Entry 3HKI (X-ray diffraction, 2.20 A resolution); this record covers chains A and B of the 3 polymer chains in the assembly.

[Chain A]
Molecule: Thrombin light chain
From: Mus musculus
Notes: EC 3.4.21.5; fragment: Light chain:
Reference sequence: P19221 (THRB_MOUSE); residues 1-14 here correspond to UniProt positions 333-346 (UniProt number = residue number + 332)
Sequence (44 residues; each row starts with the number of its first residue; a row labelled like 14A-14M holds insertion residues (14A, then the next letters in order)):
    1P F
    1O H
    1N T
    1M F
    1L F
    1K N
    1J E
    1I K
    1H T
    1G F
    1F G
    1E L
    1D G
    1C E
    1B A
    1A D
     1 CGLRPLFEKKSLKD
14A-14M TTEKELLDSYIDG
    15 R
Unresolved in the structure: 14K-14M, 15
Swiss-Prot annotation at these positions:
  - site: Arg-15 (Cleavage)

[Chain B]
Molecule: Thrombin heavy chain
From: Mus musculus
Notes: EC 3.4.21.5; fragment: Heavy chain:
Reference sequence: P19221 (THRB_MOUSE); the construct lacks a stretch of the UniProt sequence and is renumbered around it, so the offset changes along the chain: 16-36 = UniProt 361-381; 37-60 = UniProt 383-406; 61-77 = UniProt 416-432; 78-97 = UniProt 434-453; 7 more segments
Sequence (258 residues; each row starts with the number of its first residue; note: 1 number in that range is skipped by the numbering (no residue carries it; nothing is unmodelled there); a row labelled like 60A-60I holds insertion residues (60A, then the next letters in order)):
    16 IVEGWDAEKGIAPWQVMLFRK
   36A S
    37 PQELLCGASLISDRWVLTAAHCIL
60A-60I YPPWDKNFT
    61 ENDLLVRIGKHSRTRYE
   77A R
    78 NVEKISMLEKIYVHPRYNWR
   97A E
    98 NLDRDIALLKLKKPVPFSDYIHPVCLPDKQTV
129A-129C TSL
   130 LRAGYKGRVTGWGNLRETWT
149A-149E TNINE
   150 IQPSVLQVVNLPIVERPVCKASTRIRITDNMFCAG
  184A F
   185 KV
186A-186D NDTK
   187 RGDACEGDSGGPFVMKSP
204A-204B FN
   205 NRWYQMGIVSAGA
   219 GCD
  221A R
   222 KGKYGFYTHVFRLKRWIQKVIDQFG
Unresolved in the structure: 149A-149C
Sequence notes: engineered mutation Ala-215 (Trp587 in P19221), Ala-217 (Glu589 in P19221)
Swiss-Prot annotation at these positions:
  - region: Ala-183 to Val-200 (High affinity receptor-binding region which is also known as the TP508 peptide)
  - active site (Charge relay system): His-57, Asp-102, Ser-195
  - glycosylation (N-linked (GlcNAc...) asparagine): Asn-60G, Asn-186A
Disulfide bonds: Cys-42/Cys-58, Cys-168/Cys-182, Cys-191/Cys-220
Covalent attachments: N-acetylglucosamine (NAG) linked to Asn-60G
From the paper describing this entry:
  - conformationally variable residues (loop rearrangement): Ala-215 to Ala-217
  - catalytic residues: His-57, Ser-195 (citing earlier work)

[Interface between chain A and chain B]
Inter-chain disulfides: Cys-1(A)/Cys-122(B)
Contacting residue pairs (82):
  Cys-1(A) with Pro-120(B); Cys-122(B), disulfide; Arg-206(B), hydrogen bond (backbone-side chain)
  Asp-1A(A) with His-119(B), salt bridge; Arg-206(B)
  Ala-1B(A) with Arg-206(B)
  Gly-1D(A) with Phe-114(B); Pro-120(B)
  Leu-1E(A) with Ser-48(B); Asp-49(B), hydrogen bond (backbone-side chain); Arg-50(B); Phe-114(B)
  Gly-1F(A) with Asp-49(B); Arg-50(B)
  Phe-1G(A) with Ile-47(B); Ser-48(B), hydrogen bond (backbone-side chain); Trp-51(B); Ile-242(B), hydrophobic
  Thr-1H(A) with Trp-51(B), hydrogen bond (backbone-side chain); Ile-242(B); Asp-243(B); Gly-246(B)
  Lys-1I(A) with Gly-246(B)
  Phe-1L(A) with Leu-123(B), hydrophobic; Gln-239(B)
  Phe-1M(A) with Asp-125(B); Gln-239(B)
  Phe-1P(A) with Cys-122(B), hydrophobic; Arg-206(B); Tyr-208(B)
  Gly-2(A) with Pro-120(B), hydrogen bond (backbone-backbone); Cys-122(B), hydrogen bond (backbone-side chain); Arg-206(B); Trp-207(B), hydrogen bond (backbone-backbone)
  Leu-3(A) with His-119(B), hydrogen bond (backbone-side chain); Asn-205(B); Arg-206(B)
  Arg-4(A) with Gly-25(B); Ile-26(B), hydrogen bond (side chain-backbone); Pro-28(B); Trp-29(B); Arg-137(B); Trp-207(B)
  Pro-5(A) with Ser-115(B); Asp-116(B); His-119(B)
  Leu-6(A) with Lys-24(B); Asp-116(B); Tyr-117(B), hydrophobic
  Phe-7(A) with Lys-24(B); Gly-25(B); Ile-26(B), hydrophobic
  Glu-8(A) with Lys-202(B), salt bridge; Asn-205(B); Trp-207(B), hydrogen bond
  Lys-9(A) with His-119(B)
  Lys-13(A) with Lys-202(B)
  Asp-14(A) with Glu-23(B); Ile-26(B); Arg-137(B), salt bridge; Trp-207(B)
  Thr-14A(A) with Glu-23(B), hydrogen bond
  Thr-14B(A) with Trp-20(B); Arg-137(B), hydrogen bond; Asn-159(B), hydrogen bond
  Glu-14C(A) with Arg-137(B); Lys-202(B), salt bridge
  Glu-14E(A) with Lys-135(B), salt bridge; Asn-159(B), hydrogen bond; Lys-186D(B), salt bridge
  Leu-14F(A) with Lys-135(B); Gly-136(B); Arg-137(B); Asn-159(B); Trp-207(B), hydrophobic
  Ser-14I(A) with Gly-133(B); Lys-135(B), hydrogen bond (side chain-backbone)
  Tyr-14J(A) with Leu-129C(B), hydrophobic; Tyr-134(B), hydrophobic; Lys-135(B), hydrogen bond (side chain-backbone); Met-201(B); Lys-202(B)
Also at the interface, not in a pair above, chain A (30 interface residues in all): Leu-14G
Also at the interface, not in a pair above, chain B (44 interface residues in all): Val-121, Pro-204, Asn-204B, Lys-235, Ile-238

[Overview]
30 residues of chain A face 44 of chain B across their interface; the contacts include 1 disulfide bond, 16
hydrogen bonds and 6 salt bridges. Among the polar pairs are Asp-1A(A)/His-119(B), Glu-8(A)/Lys-202(B) and
Glu-14E(A)/Lys-135(B). Covalently linked N-acetylglucosamine: at Asn-60G(B). The paper reports catalytic
residues His-57(B) and Ser-195(B); conformational variability at Ala-215(B).
Chain A is Thrombin light chain and chain B is Thrombin heavy chain, both from Mus musculus; the structure,
Crystal structure of murine thrombin mutant W215A/E217A in complex with the extracellular fragment of human
PAR1, was determined by X-ray diffraction together with 3HK3, 3HK6 and 3HKJ from the same study.
